Entry 6ADO (X-ray diffraction, 2.50 A resolution); this record covers chains B and D of the 4 polymer chains in the assembly.

# Chain B (and D)
Protein: Coronin-like protein
Organism: Leishmania donovani
Notes: chain D of this document is another copy of the same molecule, construct and numbering; everything in this record applies to it too
UniProt: Q3T1U8 (Q3T1U8_LEIDO); numbering as in UniProt (aligned over 459-510)
Sequence (53 residues; numbered 458 to 510; the number before each row is that of its first residue):
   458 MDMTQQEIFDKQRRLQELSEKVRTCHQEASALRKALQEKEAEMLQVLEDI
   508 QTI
Not modelled in the structure: 458-461 (chain D: 458-459, 505-510)
Differences from the reference sequence: expression tag (458); engineered mutation Ala486 (Ile in Q3T1U8)

# Chain B / chain D interface
Residue-residue contacts (4):
  Lys468(B) with Gln469(D), hydrogen bond
  Glu497(B) with Leu493(D)
  Met500(B) with Glu497(D)
  Leu504(B) with Met500(D), hydrophobic
Other interface residues (no listed pair), chain D (5 interface residues in all): Phe466

# Overview
Chain B and chain D form an interface of 4 and 5 residues respectively; the contacts include 1 hydrogen bond.
The hydrogen-bonded pair is Lys468(B)-Gln469(D).
Chain B and chain D are both Coronin-like protein (Leishmania donovani); the structure, LdCoroCC mutant-I486A,
was determined by X-ray diffraction (same publication as 6ADZ, 6ICR and 6AH6).
